3F7V - chains B and C of the 3 polymer chains in the assembly; structure by X-ray diffraction, 3.20 A resolution.

# Chain B
Molecule: antibody fab fragment light chain
Organism: Mus musculus
Notes: antibody fragment or engineered binder
Amino-acid sequence (212 residues; numbered 1 to 212; the number before each row is that of its first residue):
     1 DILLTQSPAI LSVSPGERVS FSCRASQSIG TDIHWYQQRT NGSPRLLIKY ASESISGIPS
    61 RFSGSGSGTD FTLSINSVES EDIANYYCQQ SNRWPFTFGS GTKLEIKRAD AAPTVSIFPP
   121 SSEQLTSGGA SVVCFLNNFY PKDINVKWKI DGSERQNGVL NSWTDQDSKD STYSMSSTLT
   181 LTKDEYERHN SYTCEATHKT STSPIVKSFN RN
Disulfides: Cys23-Cys88, Cys134-Cys194

# Chain C
Molecule: Voltage-gated potassium channel
Organism: Streptomyces lividans
UniProt: P0A334 (KCSA_STRLI); numbering as in UniProt (aligned over 21-124)
Amino-acid sequence (104 residues; row label = number of the first residue in the row):
    21 GSALQWRAAG AATVLLVIVL LAGSYLAVLA ERGAPGAQLI TYPRALWWSV ETATTVGYGD
    81 LYPVTLWGRC VAVVVMVAGI TSFGLVTAAL ATWFVGQEQQ QQGQ
Disordered / not traced: 21-28, 119-124
Construct notes: engineered mutation Gln25 (His in P0A334), Cys90 (Leu in P0A334), Gln117 (Arg in P0A334), Gln120 (Glu in P0A334), Gln121 (Arg in P0A334), Gln122 (Arg in P0A334), Gln124 (His in P0A334)
Curated features (UniProtKB/Swiss-Prot):
  - motif: Thr75 to Asp80 (Selectivity filter)
  - mutagenesis: Glu71 (E71A: Prevents channel inactivation)
Ion coordination: K+ near Thr75 (its only coordinating residue here)

# How chain B and chain C interact
Residue-residue contacts (16):
  Asp1(B) - Pro55(C)
  Asp32(B) - Arg64(C)  salt bridge
  Ser91(B) - Arg64(C)  hydrogen bond (backbone-side chain)
  Asn92(B) - Gln58(C)
  Arg93(B) - Gly56(C)  hydrogen bond (side chain-backbone)
  Arg93(B) - Ala57(C)
  Arg93(B) - Gln58(C)
  Arg93(B) - Ile60(C)
  Trp94(B) - Arg52(C)
  Trp94(B) - Gly53(C)
  Trp94(B) - Ala54(C)
  Trp94(B) - Pro55(C)
  Trp94(B) - Gly56(C)  hydrogen bond (backbone-backbone)
  Trp94(B) - Ala57(C)  hydrogen bond (backbone-backbone)
  Trp94(B) - Ile60(C)
  Phe96(B) - Ile60(C)  hydrophobic
Also at the interface, not in a pair above, chain B (8 interface residues in all): Tyr50
Also at the interface, not in a pair above, chain C (10 interface residues in all): Thr61

# In short
Chain B and chain C form an interface of 8 and 10 residues respectively, with 4 hydrogen bonds and 1 salt
bridge. Polar contacts include Asp32(B)-Arg64(C), Ser91(B)-Arg64(C) and Arg93(B)-Gly56(C). UniProt lists one
mutagenesis site on chain C.
Chain B is antibody fab fragment light chain (Mus musculus) and chain C is Voltage-gated potassium channel
(Streptomyces lividans); the structure, KcsA Potassium channel in the open-inactivated state with 23 A opening
at T112, was determined by X-ray diffraction.
